Entry 5DN9 (X-ray diffraction, 1.50 A resolution); this record covers chains A and B.

== Chain A (and B) ==
Protein: FDH
From: Candida boidinii
Notes: EC 1.2.1.2; chain B of this document is another copy of the same molecule, construct and numbering; everything in this record applies to it too
UniProt: A0A0A1EQY0 (A0A0A1EQY0_CANBO); numbering as in UniProt (aligned over 1-364)
Amino-acid sequence (364 residues; each row starts with the number of its first residue):
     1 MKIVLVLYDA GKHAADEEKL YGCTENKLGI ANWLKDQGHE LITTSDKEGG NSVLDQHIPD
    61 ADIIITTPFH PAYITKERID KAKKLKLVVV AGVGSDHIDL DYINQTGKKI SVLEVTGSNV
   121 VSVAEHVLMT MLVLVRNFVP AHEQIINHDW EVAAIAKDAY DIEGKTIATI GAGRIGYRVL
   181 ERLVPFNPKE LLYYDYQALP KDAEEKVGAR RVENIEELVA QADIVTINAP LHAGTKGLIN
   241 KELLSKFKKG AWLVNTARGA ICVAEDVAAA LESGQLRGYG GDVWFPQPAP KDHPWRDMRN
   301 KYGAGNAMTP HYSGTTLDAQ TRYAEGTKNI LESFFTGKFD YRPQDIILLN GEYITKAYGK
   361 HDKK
Disordered / not traced: 362-364
Residues lining bound ligands: NAD (nicotinamide-adenine-dinucleotide): Phe69, Val93, Gly94, Asp96, Asn119, Val120, Val123, Ile170, Gly171, Ala172, Gly173, Arg174, Ile175, Gly176, Tyr194, Asp195, Tyr196, Gln197, Asn228, Ala229, Pro230, His232, Gly234, Thr235, Thr256, Ala257, Arg258, Asp282, Val283, His311, Ser313, Gly314, Ala357, Tyr358
From the paper describing this entry:
  - conformationally variable residues (domain motion): Asp318 to Gly337

== Chain A / chain B interface ==
Residue-residue contacts (161):
  Tyr8(A) - Val152(B)  hydrophobic
  Ala10(A) - Glu151(B)
  Ala10(A) - Ala153(B)  hydrophobic
  His13(A) - Glu151(B)  salt bridge
  His13(A) - Ala154(B)
  His13(A) - Lys157(B)  hydrogen bond
  Asp16(A) - Lys157(B)  salt bridge
  Asp16(A) - Tyr302(B)  hydrogen bond (backbone-side chain)
  Glu17(A) - Lys157(B)
  Lys19(A) - Tyr160(B)
  Leu20(A) - Ala153(B)  hydrophobic
  Leu20(A) - Lys157(B)
  Phe69(A) - Val152(B)
  Val121(A) - Glu163(B)
  Ser122(A) - Arg136(B)  hydrogen bond (backbone-side chain)
  Ser122(A) - Asp161(B)  hydrogen bond
  Glu125(A) - Arg136(B)  salt bridge
  Glu125(A) - Asp161(B)
  Glu125(A) - Ile162(B)  hydrogen bond (side chain-backbone)
  Glu125(A) - Glu163(B)  hydrogen bond (side chain-backbone)
  His126(A) - Arg136(B)  hydrogen bond
  Leu128(A) - Phe186(B)  hydrophobic
  Met129(A) - Leu132(B)
  Met129(A) - Val133(B)  hydrophobic
  Met129(A) - Phe138(B)  hydrophobic
  Leu132(A) - Met129(B)
  Val133(A) - Met129(B)
  Val133(A) - Val133(B)  hydrophobic
  Val133(A) - Phe138(B)  hydrophobic
  Arg136(A) - Ser122(B)  hydrogen bond (side chain-backbone)
  Arg136(A) - Glu125(B)  salt bridge
  Arg136(A) - His126(B)  hydrogen bond
  Arg136(A) - Tyr312(B)  hydrogen bond (backbone-side chain)
  Arg136(A) - Ser313(B)  hydrogen bond (side chain-backbone)
  Arg136(A) - Thr316(B)
  Asn137(A) - Tyr312(B)
  Phe138(A) - Met129(B)  hydrophobic
  Phe138(A) - Val139(B)  hydrophobic
  Phe138(A) - Ala307(B)
  Phe138(A) - Thr309(B)
  Phe138(A) - Tyr312(B)
  Val139(A) - Phe138(B)  hydrophobic
  Val139(A) - His142(B)
  Ala141(A) - Thr309(B)
  Ala141(A) - Pro310(B)
  Ala141(A) - Tyr312(B)  hydrophobic
  His142(A) - Val139(B)
  His142(A) - Asn306(B)  hydrogen bond (side chain-backbone)
  His142(A) - Met308(B)  hydrogen bond (side chain-backbone)
  Glu143(A) - Ile146(B)
  Gln144(A) - Arg296(B)
  Gln144(A) - Pro310(B)
  Ile145(A) - Trp284(B)  hydrophobic
  Ile145(A) - Arg296(B)  hydrogen bond (backbone-side chain)
  Ile145(A) - Met308(B)
  Ile145(A) - Thr309(B)
  Ile145(A) - Pro310(B)
  Ile146(A) - Glu143(B)
  Ile146(A) - Arg296(B)
  Ile146(A) - Arg299(B)
  His148(A) - Lys291(B)
  His148(A) - Arg296(B)
  His148(A) - Asp297(B)  salt bridge
  Asp149(A) - Arg296(B)  hydrogen bond (backbone-side chain)
  Trp150(A) - Trp284(B)
  Trp150(A) - Gln287(B)
  Trp150(A) - Pro288(B)
  Trp150(A) - Ala289(B)
  Trp150(A) - Arg296(B)
  Trp150(A) - Pro310(B)  hydrophobic
  Trp150(A) - His311(B)
  Glu151(A) - His13(B)  salt bridge
  Val152(A) - Tyr8(B)  hydrophobic
  Val152(A) - Phe69(B)
  Val152(A) - His311(B)
  Val152(A) - Thr315(B)
  Ala153(A) - Tyr8(B)  hydrophobic
  Ala153(A) - Asp9(B)
  Ala153(A) - Ala10(B)  hydrophobic
  Ala154(A) - His13(B)
  Ile155(A) - Tyr312(B)  hydrophobic
  Ala156(A) - Thr315(B)
  Ala156(A) - Leu317(B)
  Ala156(A) - Gln320(B)
  Lys157(A) - His13(B)  hydrogen bond
  Lys157(A) - Asp16(B)  salt bridge
  Lys157(A) - Glu17(B)
  Lys157(A) - Leu20(B)
  Lys157(A) - Leu317(B)
  Ala159(A) - Tyr312(B)  hydrophobic
  Ala159(A) - Thr316(B)
  Ala159(A) - Leu317(B)  hydrogen bond (backbone-backbone)
  Tyr160(A) - Thr316(B)
  Tyr160(A) - Leu317(B)
  Tyr160(A) - Asp318(B)
  Asp161(A) - Ser122(B)  hydrogen bond
  Asp161(A) - Glu125(B)
  Asp161(A) - Thr316(B)  hydrogen bond
  Asp161(A) - Asp318(B)  hydrogen bond (backbone-side chain)
  Asp161(A) - Arg322(B)  salt bridge
  Ile162(A) - Glu125(B)  hydrogen bond (backbone-side chain)
  Glu163(A) - Val121(B)
  Glu163(A) - Glu125(B)  hydrogen bond (backbone-side chain)
  Lys165(A) - Asp318(B)  salt bridge
  Glu181(A) - Pro185(B)
  Arg182(A) - Pro185(B)  hydrogen bond (side chain-backbone)
  Arg182(A) - Phe186(B)
  Pro185(A) - Glu181(B)
  Pro185(A) - Arg182(B)  hydrogen bond (backbone-side chain)
  Pro185(A) - Pro185(B)  hydrophobic
  Phe186(A) - Leu128(B)  hydrophobic
  Phe186(A) - Arg182(B)
  Trp284(A) - Ile145(B)  hydrophobic
  Trp284(A) - Trp150(B)
  Gln287(A) - Trp150(B)
  Pro288(A) - Trp150(B)
  Ala289(A) - Trp150(B)
  Lys291(A) - His148(B)
  Arg296(A) - Ile145(B)  hydrogen bond (side chain-backbone)
  Arg296(A) - Ile146(B)
  Arg296(A) - His148(B)
  Arg296(A) - Asp149(B)  hydrogen bond (side chain-backbone)
  Arg296(A) - Trp150(B)
  Asp297(A) - His148(B)  salt bridge
  Arg299(A) - Ile146(B)
  Tyr302(A) - Asp16(B)  hydrogen bond (side chain-backbone)
  Asn306(A) - His142(B)  hydrogen bond (backbone-side chain)
  Ala307(A) - Phe138(B)
  Met308(A) - His142(B)  hydrogen bond (backbone-side chain)
  Met308(A) - Ile145(B)
  Thr309(A) - Phe138(B)
  Thr309(A) - Ala141(B)
  Thr309(A) - Ile145(B)
  Pro310(A) - Ala141(B)
  Pro310(A) - Gln144(B)
  Pro310(A) - Ile145(B)
  Pro310(A) - Trp150(B)  hydrophobic
  His311(A) - Trp150(B)
  His311(A) - Val152(B)
  Tyr312(A) - Arg136(B)  hydrogen bond (side chain-backbone)
  Tyr312(A) - Asn137(B)
  Tyr312(A) - Phe138(B)
  Tyr312(A) - Ala141(B)  hydrophobic
  Tyr312(A) - Ile155(B)  hydrophobic
  Tyr312(A) - Ala159(B)  hydrophobic
  Ser313(A) - Arg136(B)  hydrogen bond (backbone-side chain)
  Thr315(A) - Val152(B)
  Thr315(A) - Ala156(B)
  Thr316(A) - Arg136(B)
  Thr316(A) - Ala159(B)
  Thr316(A) - Tyr160(B)
  Thr316(A) - Asp161(B)  hydrogen bond
  Leu317(A) - Ala156(B)
  Leu317(A) - Lys157(B)
  Leu317(A) - Ala159(B)  hydrogen bond (backbone-backbone)
  Leu317(A) - Tyr160(B)
  Asp318(A) - Tyr160(B)
  Asp318(A) - Asp161(B)  hydrogen bond (side chain-backbone)
  Asp318(A) - Lys165(B)  salt bridge
  Gln320(A) - Ala156(B)
  Arg322(A) - Asp161(B)  salt bridge
Interface residues without a listed pair, chain A (71 interface residues in all): Asp9, Ala319
Interface residues without a listed pair, chain B (70 interface residues in all): Ala319

== Overview ==
71 residues of chain A face 70 of chain B across their interface, with 34 hydrogen bonds and 12 salt bridges.
Polar contacts include His13(A)-Glu151(B), Asp16(A)-Lys157(B) and Glu125(A)-Arg136(B). Bound to chain A: NAD.
From the paper: conformational variability at Asp318(A).
Both chains are FDH (Candida boidinii). Entry 5DN9 (Crystal structure of Candida boidinii formate
dehydrogenase complexed with NAD+ and azide) was determined by X-ray diffraction (same publication as 5DNA).
